5L5Z - chains K and W of the 28 polymer chains in the assembly; structure by X-ray diffraction, 2.70 A resolution.

Chain K:
Molecule: Proteasome subunit beta type-5
From: Homo sapiens
Notes: EC 3.4.25.1
UniProt: chimeric construct of P28074, P30656: residues 1-138 from P28074 (PSB5_HUMAN) positions 60-197 (UniProt number = residue number + 59); residues 139-211 from P30656 positions 215-287 (UniProt number = residue number + 76)
Chain sequence (211 residues; numbered 1 to 211; the number before each row is that of its first residue):
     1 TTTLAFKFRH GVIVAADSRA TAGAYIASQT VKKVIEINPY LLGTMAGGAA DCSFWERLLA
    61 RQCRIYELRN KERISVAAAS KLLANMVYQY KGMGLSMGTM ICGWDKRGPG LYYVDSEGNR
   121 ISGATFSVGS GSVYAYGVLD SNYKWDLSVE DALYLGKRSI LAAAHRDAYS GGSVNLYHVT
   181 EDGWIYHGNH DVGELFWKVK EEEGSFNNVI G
Glycans and other covalent adducts: bortezomib (BO2) linked to T1
Metal / ion sites: Mg2+: A164, D167, S170 (shared with D204(W) of chain W)
Small-molecule neighbours: bortezomib (BO2; N-[(1R)-1-(dihydroxyboryl)-3-methylbutyl]-N-(pyrazin-2-ylcarbonyl)-L-phenylalaninamide): R19, A20, T21, A22, A27, V31, K33, M45, A46, G47, A49, S130, Y169
Swiss-Prot annotation at these positions:
  - active site: T1 (Nucleophile)
  - binding site (bortezomib): A49
From the paper describing this entry:
  - binding site for bortezomib: T1
  - catalytic residues: T1 (citing earlier work)

Chain W:
Molecule: Proteasome subunit beta type-3
From: Saccharomyces cerevisiae (strain ATCC 204508 / S288c)
Notes: EC 3.4.25.1
UniProt: P25451 (PSB3_YEAST); residues 0-204 here correspond to UniProt positions 1-205 (UniProt number = residue number + 1)
Chain sequence (205 residues; each row starts with the number of its first residue; numbering starts at 0):
     0 MSDPSSINGG IVVAMTGKDC VAIACDLRLG SQSLGVSNKF EKIFHYGHVF LGITGLATDV
    60 TTLNEMFRYK TNLYKLKEER AIEPETFTQL VSSSLYERRF GPYFVGPVVA GINSKSGKPF
   120 IAGFDLIGCI DEAKDFIVSG TASDQLFGMC ESLYEPNLEP EDLFETISQA LLNAADRDAL
   180 SGWGAVVYII KKDEVVKRYL KMRQD
Not modelled in the structure: 0
Metal / ion sites: Mg2+: D204 (shared with A164(K), D167(K), S170(K) of chain K)
Swiss-Prot annotation at these positions:
  - modified residue: S30 (Phosphoserine)
  - cross-link: K69 (Glycyl lysine isopeptide (Lys-Gly) (interchain with G-Cter in ubiquitin))

Interface between chain K and chain W:
Contacting residue pairs (39; chain K residue first):
  R19(K) with D204(W), salt bridge
  A24(K) with D177(W); A178(W), hydrogen bond (backbone-backbone)
  Y25(K) with Q144(W); R176(W)
  I26(K) with D175(W); R176(W), hydrogen bond (backbone-side chain); D177(W); A178(W)
  A27(K) with R176(W), hydrogen bond (backbone-side chain)
  Q29(K) with D175(W)
  Y134(K) with L33(W)
  A164(K) with D204(W)
  H165(K) with W182(W), hydrogen bond (backbone-side chain); Q203(W), hydrogen bond (side chain-backbone)
  R166(K) with S32(W); G34(W), hydrogen bond (side chain-backbone)
  D167(K) with S32(W)
  A168(K) with R27(W); S32(W), hydrogen bond (backbone-backbone); A178(W)
  Y169(K) with S32(W); A178(W), hydrophobic
  S170(K) with D204(W)
  G171(K) with D204(W)
  G172(K) with R202(W), hydrogen bond (backbone-side chain); D204(W), hydrogen bond (backbone-side chain)
  D191(K) with R202(W), salt bridge
  V192(K) with D204(W)
  G193(K) with R202(W)
  F196(K) with Q203(W)
  W197(K) with K200(W); M201(W); Q203(W)
  N208(K) with N37(W); K38(W), hydrogen bond (backbone-side chain)
  V209(K) with N37(W); Q203(W)
  G211(K) with K200(W)
Interface residues without a listed pair, chain K (27 interface residues in all): T21, S28, I210
Interface residues without a listed pair, chain W (20 interface residues in all): Q31, V35, L179

In short:
The interface between chain K and chain W involves 27 residues on one side and 20 on the other; the contacts
include 10 hydrogen bonds and 2 salt bridges. Among the polar pairs are R19(K)-D204(W), D191(K)-R202(W) and
I26(K)-R176(W). Covalently linked bortezomib: at T1(K). From the paper: the catalytic residue T1(K); a binding
site for bortezomib at T1(K).
Chain K is Proteasome subunit beta type-5 (Homo sapiens) and chain W is Proteasome subunit beta type-3
(Saccharomyces cerevisiae (strain ATCC 204508 / S288c)); the structure, Yeast 20S proteasome with human beta5c
(1-138) and human beta6 (97-111; 118-133) in complex with bortezomib, was determined by X-ray diffraction
(same publication as 5L52, 5L54, 5L55, 5L5A, 5L5B, 5L5D and 30 further entries).
